7XIB - chains A and C of the 3 polymer chains in the assembly; structure by electron microscopy, 2.23 A resolution.

Chain A:
Molecule: DNA (cytosine-5)-methyltransferase 1
Source organism: Homo sapiens
Notes: EC 2.1.1.37
UniProt: P26358 (DNMT1_HUMAN); residues 351-1616 here = UniProt positions 351-1616
Amino-acid sequence (1266 residues; numbered 351 to 1616; the number before each row is that of its first residue):
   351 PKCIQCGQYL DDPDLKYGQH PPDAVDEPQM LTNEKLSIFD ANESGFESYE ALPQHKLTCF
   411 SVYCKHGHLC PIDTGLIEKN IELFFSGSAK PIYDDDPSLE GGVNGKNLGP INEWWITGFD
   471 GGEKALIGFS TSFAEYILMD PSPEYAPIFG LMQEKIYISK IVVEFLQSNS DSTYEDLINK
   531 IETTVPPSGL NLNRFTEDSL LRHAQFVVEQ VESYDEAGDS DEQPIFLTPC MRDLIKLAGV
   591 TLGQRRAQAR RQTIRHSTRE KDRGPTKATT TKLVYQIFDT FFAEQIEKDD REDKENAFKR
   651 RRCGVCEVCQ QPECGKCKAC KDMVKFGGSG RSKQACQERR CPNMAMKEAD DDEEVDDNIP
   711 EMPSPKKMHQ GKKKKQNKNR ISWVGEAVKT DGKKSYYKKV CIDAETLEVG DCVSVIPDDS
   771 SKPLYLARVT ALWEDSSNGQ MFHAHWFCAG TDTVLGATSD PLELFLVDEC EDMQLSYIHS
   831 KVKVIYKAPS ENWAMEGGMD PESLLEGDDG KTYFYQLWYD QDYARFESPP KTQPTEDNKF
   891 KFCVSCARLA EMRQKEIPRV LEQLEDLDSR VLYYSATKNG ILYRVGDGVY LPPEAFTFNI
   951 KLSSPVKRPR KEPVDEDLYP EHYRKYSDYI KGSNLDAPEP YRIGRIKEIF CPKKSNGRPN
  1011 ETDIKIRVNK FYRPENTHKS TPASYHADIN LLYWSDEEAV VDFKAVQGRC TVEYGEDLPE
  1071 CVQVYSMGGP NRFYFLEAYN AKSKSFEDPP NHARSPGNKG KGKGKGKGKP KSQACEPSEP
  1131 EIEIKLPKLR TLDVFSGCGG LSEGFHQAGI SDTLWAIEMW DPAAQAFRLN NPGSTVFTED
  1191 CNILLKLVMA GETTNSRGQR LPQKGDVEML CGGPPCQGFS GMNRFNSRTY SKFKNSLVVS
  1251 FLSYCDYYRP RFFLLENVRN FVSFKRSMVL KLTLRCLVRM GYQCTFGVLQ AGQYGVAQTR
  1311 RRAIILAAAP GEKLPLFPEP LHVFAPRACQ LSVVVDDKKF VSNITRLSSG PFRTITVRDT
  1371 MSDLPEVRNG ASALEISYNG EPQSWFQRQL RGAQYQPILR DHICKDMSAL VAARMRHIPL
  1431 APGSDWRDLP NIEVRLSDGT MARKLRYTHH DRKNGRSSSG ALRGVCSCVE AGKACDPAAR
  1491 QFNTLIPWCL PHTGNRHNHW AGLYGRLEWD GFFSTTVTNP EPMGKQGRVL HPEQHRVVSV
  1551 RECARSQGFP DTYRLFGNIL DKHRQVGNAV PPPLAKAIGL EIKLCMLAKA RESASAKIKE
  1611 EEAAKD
Unresolved in the structure: 351-613, 638-756, 768-773, 850-859, 885-890, 953-962, 1106-1135, 1610-1616
Bound ions: Zn2+ site 1: His793, Cys820, Cys893, Cys896; Zn2+ site 2: Cys1476, Cys1478, Cys1485, His1502
UniProt features mapped onto this chain:
  - zinc finger: Asn646 to Pro692 (CXXC-type)
  - region: Lys1109 to Pro1120 (6 X 2 AA tandem repeats of K-G)
  - active site: Cys1226
  - binding site (Zn(2+)): Cys353, Cys356, Cys414, His418, Cys653, Cys656, Cys659, Cys664, Cys667, Cys670, Cys686, Cys691
  - binding site (S-adenosyl-L-methionine): Ser1146, Gly1150, Leu1151, Glu1168, Met1169, Asp1190, Cys1191, Asn1578, Val1580
  - site: Ser509 (Important for activity)
  - modified residue: Lys366 (N6-acetyllysine), Ser394 (Phosphoserine), Ser398 (Phosphoserine), Ser509 (Phosphoserine), Ser549 (Phosphoserine), Ser714 (Phosphoserine), Ser732 (Phosphoserine), Lys749 (N6-acetyllysine), Ser878 (Phosphoserine), Lys891 (N6-acetyllysine), Lys957 (N6-acetyllysine), Lys961 (N6-acetyllysine), Lys975 (N6-acetyllysine), Lys1054 (N6-acetyllysine), Lys1111 (N6-acetyllysine), Lys1113 (N6-acetyllysine), Lys1115 (N6-acetyllysine), Lys1117 (N6-acetyllysine), Lys1119 (N6-acetyllysine), Lys1121 (N6-acetyllysine) and 2 more in UniProt
  - cross-link: Lys1609 (Glycyl lysine isopeptide (Lys-Gly) (interchain with G-Cter in SUMO2))
  - natural variant: Asp490 to Pro491 (sequence variant, change not given here; In HSN1E), Tyr495 (Y495C: In HSN1E), Ala554 (A554V: In ADCADN), Gly589 (G589A: In ADCADN), Val590 (V590F: In ADCADN)
  - mutagenesis: Cys653 (C653G: Reduces activity about 10-fold; when associated with G-656; G-659; G-664; G-667 and G-670), Cys656 (C656G: Reduces activity about 10-fold; when associated with G-653; G-659; G-664; G-667 and G-670), Cys659 (C659G: Reduces activity about 10-fold; when associated with G-653; G-656; G-664; G-667 and G-670), Cys664 (C664F: Reduces activity about 10-fold; when associated with G-653; G-656; G-659; G-667 and G-670), Cys667 (C667G: Reduces activity about 10-fold; when associated with G-653; G-656; G-659; G-664 and G-670), Cys670 (C670G: Reduces activity about 10-fold; when associated with G-653; G-656; G-659; G-664 and G-667), Cys1226 (C1226A: Loss of activity)
From the paper describing this entry:
  - mutagenesis - F631A/F632A: abolished binding to hemimethylated DNA
  - mutagenesis - F631A/F632A: decreased catalytic activity

Chain C:
Molecule: 12-nt DNA strand
Sequence (12 nucleotides; numbered 13 to 24; the number before each row is that of its first residue):
    13 CCTTCXGTAA GT
Modified / non-standard residues: EIX ([(2R,3S,5S)-5-[(4R,5R)-6-azanyl-5-fluoranyl-5-methyl-2-oxidanylidene-4-sulfanyl-4H-pyrimidin-3-yl]-3-oxidanyl-oxolan-2-yl]methyl dihydrogen phosphate) at position 18

Interface between chain A and chain C:
Residue-residue contacts (48; chain A residue first):
  Tyr976(A) with DC14(C), phosphate contact
  Ser977(A) with DC14(C), phosphate contact; DT15(C), hydrogen bond to the phosphate
  Tyr979(A) with DT15(C), phosphate contact; DT16(C), hydrogen bond to the phosphate
  Lys981(A) with DT16(C), salt bridge to the phosphate; DC17(C), base contact
  Gly1223(A) with EIX_18(C), base contact
  Pro1224(A) with EIX_18(C), base contact
  Pro1225(A) with EIX_18(C), base contact
  Cys1226(A) with EIX_18(C), base contact
  Gln1227(A) with EIX_18(C), base contact; DG19(C), phosphate contact; DT20(C), phosphate contact
  Ser1230(A) with EIX_18(C), hydrogen bond to the phosphate; DG19(C), sugar contact
  Met1232(A) with DC17(C), base contact; EIX_18(C), sugar contact; DG19(C), phosphate contact
  Asn1233(A) with DT20(C), sugar contact
  Arg1234(A) with DG19(C), base contact
  Phe1235(A) with DT20(C), base contact; DA21(C), sugar contact
  Arg1238(A) with DA21(C), sugar contact; DA22(C), salt bridge to the phosphate
  Tyr1240(A) with DT20(C), hydrogen bond to the phosphate; DA21(C), phosphate contact
  Glu1266(A) with EIX_18(C), base contact
  Val1268(A) with EIX_18(C), phosphate contact
  Arg1310(A) with EIX_18(C), base contact
  Arg1311(A) with DT16(C), phosphate contact; DC17(C), salt bridge to the phosphate
  Arg1312(A) with EIX_18(C), salt bridge to the phosphate
  Arg1337(A) with DT15(C), hydrogen bond to the sugar
  Arg1490(A) with DT24(C), salt bridge to the phosphate
  Asn1508(A) with DC14(C), sugar contact; DT15(C), phosphate contact
  Thr1525(A) with DC17(C), phosphate contact
  Val1527(A) with EIX_18(C), phosphate contact; DG19(C), phosphate contact
  Thr1528(A) with EIX_18(C), phosphate contact; DG19(C), hydrogen bond to the phosphate
  Gly1534(A) with DG19(C), base contact
  Lys1535(A) with DC17(C), base contact; DG19(C), hydrogen bond to the base
  Gln1536(A) with DC17(C), base contact
  Gly1577(A) with EIX_18(C), sugar contact
  Asn1578(A) with EIX_18(C), base contact
Interface residues without a listed pair, chain A (40 interface residues in all): Gly1231, Asn1267, Thr1309, Ala1511, Asn1529, Met1533, Arg1574, Ala1579

In short:
40 residues of chain A and 10 residues of chain C are in contact; the contacts include 7 hydrogen bonds and 5
salt bridges. Polar contacts include Lys1535(A)-DG19(C), Arg1337(A)-DT15(C) and Ser977(A)-DT15(C). From the
paper: F631A/F632A of chain A abolish binding to hemimethylated DNA; F631A/F632A of chain A reduce catalytic
activity.
Here chain A is DNA (cytosine-5)-methyltransferase 1 (Homo sapiens) and chain C is a 12-nt DNA strand. Entry
7XIB (Cryo-EM structure of human DNMT1 (aa:351-1616) in complex with ubiquitinated H3 and hemimethylated DNA
analog (CXXC-disordered ...) was determined by electron microscopy, deposited together with 7XI9.
